Entry 7L02 (electron microscopy, 3.20 A resolution); this record covers chains H and M of the 7 polymer chains in the assembly.

== Chain H (and M) ==
Name: 2G12 heavy chain
Organism: Homo sapiens
Notes: chain M of this document is another copy of the same molecule, construct and numbering; everything in this record applies to it too
Sequence (226 residues; each row starts with the number of its first residue; note: 12 numbers in that range are skipped by the numbering (no residue carries them; nothing is unmodelled there); a row labelled like 82A-82C holds insertion residues (82A, then the next letters in order); X marks 8 residues of unknown identity (built as UNK)):
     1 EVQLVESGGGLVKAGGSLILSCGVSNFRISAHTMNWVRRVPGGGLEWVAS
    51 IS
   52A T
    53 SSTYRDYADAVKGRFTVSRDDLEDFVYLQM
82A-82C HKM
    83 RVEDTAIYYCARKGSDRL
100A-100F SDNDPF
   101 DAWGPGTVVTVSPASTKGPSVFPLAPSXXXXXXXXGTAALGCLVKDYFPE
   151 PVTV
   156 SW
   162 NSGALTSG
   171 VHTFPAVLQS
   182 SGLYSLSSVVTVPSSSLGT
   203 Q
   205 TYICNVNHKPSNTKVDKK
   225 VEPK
Unresolved in the structure: 128-135
Disulfide bonds: Cys-22/Cys-92, Cys-142/Cys-208

== Interface between chain H and chain M ==
Residue-residue contacts (39):
  Ser-7(H) with Ile-19(M); His-82A(M)
  Gly-8(H) with Ile-19(M)
  Leu-11(H) with Leu-178(M), hydrophobic; Gln-179(M); Ser-180(M)
  Ile-19(H) with Ser-7(M); Gly-8(M); Ile-19(M), hydrophobic; Ser-21(M); Tyr-79(M), hydrophobic
  Ser-21(H) with Ile-19(M); Gln-81(M)
  Ser-54(H) with Leu-74(M)
  Arg-57(H) with Asp-72(M), salt bridge; Leu-74(M); Glu-75(M)
  Thr-68(H) with Phe-77(M)
  Ser-70(H) with Asp-72(M), hydrogen bond; Tyr-79(M), hydrogen bond
  Arg-71(H) with Arg-71(M)
  Asp-72(H) with Arg-57(M), salt bridge; Ser-70(M), hydrogen bond; Arg-71(M), hydrogen bond (side chain-backbone)
  Leu-74(H) with Ser-54(M); Arg-57(M)
  Glu-75(H) with Arg-57(M), salt bridge
  Phe-77(H) with Thr-68(M); Gln-81(M)
  Tyr-79(H) with Ser-70(M), hydrogen bond; Tyr-79(M), hydrophobic; Gln-81(M), hydrogen bond
  Gln-81(H) with Ser-21(M); Phe-77(M); Tyr-79(M), hydrogen bond
  His-82A(H) with Ser-7(M)
  Leu-178(H) with Thr-110(M)
  Ser-180(H) with Leu-11(M)
  Gly-183(H) with Leu-11(M)
Interface residues without a listed pair, chain H (21 interface residues in all): Val-69
Interface residues without a listed pair, chain M (24 interface residues in all): Ser-17, Val-69, Gly-183

== Summary ==
Chain H and chain M form an interface of 21 and 24 residues respectively, with 7 hydrogen bonds and 3 salt
bridges. Among the polar pairs are Arg-57(H)/Asp-72(M), Glu-75(H)/Arg-57(M) and Ser-70(H)/Asp-72(M).
Chain H and chain M are both 2G12 heavy chain (Homo sapiens); the structure, Cryo-EM structure of SARS-CoV-2
2P S ectodomain bound to one copy of domain-swapped antibody 2G12, was determined by electron microscopy (same
publication as 6VTU, 6XRJ, 7L06, 7L09, 7L6M, 7L6O, 7LU9 and 7LUA).
